PDB entry 1NEJ | X-ray diffraction, 2.10 A resolution | chains A and C of the 4 polymer chains in the assembly

# Chain A (and C)
Protein: Hemoglobin alpha chain
Source organism: Homo sapiens
Notes: fragment: alpha chain; chain C of this document is another copy of the same molecule, construct and numbering; everything in this record applies to it too
Reference sequence: P69905 (HBA_HUMAN); residue numbers follow UniProt; this construct covers 1-141
Sequence (141 residues; each row starts with the number of its first residue):
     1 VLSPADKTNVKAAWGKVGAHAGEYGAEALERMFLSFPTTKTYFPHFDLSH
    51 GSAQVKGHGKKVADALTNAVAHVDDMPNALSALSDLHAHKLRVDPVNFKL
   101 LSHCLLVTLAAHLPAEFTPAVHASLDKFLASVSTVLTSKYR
Bound ions: heme Fe: His-87 (together with carbon monoxide)
Small-molecule neighbours: carbon monoxide / heme: Leu-29, Met-32, Thr-39, Tyr-42, Phe-43, His-45, Phe-46, His-58, Lys-61, Val-62, Ala-65, Leu-66, Leu-83, Leu-86, His-87, Leu-91, Val-93, Asn-97, Phe-98, Leu-101, Leu-129, Val-132, Leu-136
Curated features (UniProtKB/Swiss-Prot):
  - site: Lys-61 (Not glycated)
  - natural variant: Asp-6 (A6D: In J-Toronto; this construct carries the variant), Ala-13 (A13D: In J-Paris 1/J-Aljezur), Glu-27 (A27E: In Shenyang; this construct carries the variant), Lys-61 (K61N: In Zambia; deletion: In Clinic), Asp-64 (A64D: In Pontoise; this construct carries the variant), Asp-75 (D75A: In Lille; D75G: In Chapel Hill; D75N: In G-Pest), Ala-111 (A111D: In Petah Tikva)

# Chain A / chain C interface
Contacting residue pairs (22):
  Val-1(A) with Pro-77(C), hydrophobic; Thr-134(C); Ser-138(C), hydrogen bond (backbone-side chain); Tyr-140(C), hydrophobic
  Leu-2(A) with Tyr-140(C)
  Ser-3(A) with Lys-139(C); Tyr-140(C); Arg-141(C), hydrogen bond (side chain-backbone)
  Pro-4(A) with Tyr-140(C); Arg-141(C)
  Pro-77(A) with Val-1(C), hydrophobic
  Lys-127(A) with Lys-139(C), hydrogen bond (side chain-backbone)
  Thr-134(A) with Val-1(C)
  Val-135(A) with Val-1(C), hydrophobic
  Ser-138(A) with Val-1(C)
  Lys-139(A) with Ser-3(C); Lys-127(C), hydrogen bond (backbone-side chain)
  Tyr-140(A) with Val-1(C), hydrophobic; Ser-3(C); Pro-4(C)
  Arg-141(A) with Ser-3(C), hydrogen bond (backbone-side chain); Pro-4(C)
Other interface residues (no listed pair), chain C (11 interface residues in all): Leu-2

# In short
12 residues of chain A face 11 of chain C across their interface; the contacts include 5 hydrogen bonds. Polar
pairs include Val-1(A)/Ser-138(C), Ser-3(A)/Arg-141(C) and Lys-127(A)/Lys-139(C). Ligands of chain A: carbon
monoxide / heme.
Chain A and chain C are both Hemoglobin alpha chain (Homo sapiens); the structure, Crystalline Human
Carbonmonoxy Hemoglobin S (Liganded Sickle Cell Hemoglobin) Exhibits The R2 Quaternary State At Neutral ...,
was determined by X-ray diffraction, deposited together with 1M9P.
